PDB entry 3U3S | X-ray diffraction, 2.70 A resolution | chain A

# Chain A
Name: Tumor necrosis factor receptor superfamily member 21
Organism: Homo sapiens
Notes: fragment: cysteine rich domain
UniProtKB: O75509 (TNR21_HUMAN); residues 42-348 here = UniProt positions 42-348
Sequence (313 residues; row label = number of the first residue in the row):
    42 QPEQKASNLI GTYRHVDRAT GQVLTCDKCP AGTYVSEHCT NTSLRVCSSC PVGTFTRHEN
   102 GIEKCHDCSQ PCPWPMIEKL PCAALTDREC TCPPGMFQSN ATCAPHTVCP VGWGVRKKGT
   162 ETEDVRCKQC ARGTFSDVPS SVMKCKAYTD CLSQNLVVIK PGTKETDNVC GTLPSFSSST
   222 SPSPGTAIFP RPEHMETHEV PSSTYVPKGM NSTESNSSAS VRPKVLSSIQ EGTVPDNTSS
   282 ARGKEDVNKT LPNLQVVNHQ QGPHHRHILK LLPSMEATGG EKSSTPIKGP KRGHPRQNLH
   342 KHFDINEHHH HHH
Unresolved in the structure: 42-50, 215-354
Disulfide bonds: Cys67-Cys80, Cys70-Cys88, Cys91-Cys106, Cys109-Cys123, Cys113-Cys131, Cys133-Cys144, Cys150-Cys168, Cys171-Cys186, Cys192-Cys211
Sequence notes: expression tag (349-354)

# Summary
Chain A is Tumor necrosis factor receptor superfamily member 21 (Homo sapiens); the structure, The S-SAD
phased crystal structure of the ecto-domain of Death Receptor 6 (DR6), was determined by X-ray diffraction
together with 3U3P, 3U3T and 3U3V from the same study.
